Entry 4PXI (X-ray diffraction, 3.20 A resolution); this record covers chains C and E of the 6 polymer chains in the assembly.

[Chain C]
Molecule: CprB
Organism: Streptomyces coelicolor
UniProtKB: O66122 (O66122_STRCH); residues 1-215 here = UniProt positions 1-215
Amino-acid sequence (215 residues; numbered 1 to 215; the number before each row is that of its first residue):
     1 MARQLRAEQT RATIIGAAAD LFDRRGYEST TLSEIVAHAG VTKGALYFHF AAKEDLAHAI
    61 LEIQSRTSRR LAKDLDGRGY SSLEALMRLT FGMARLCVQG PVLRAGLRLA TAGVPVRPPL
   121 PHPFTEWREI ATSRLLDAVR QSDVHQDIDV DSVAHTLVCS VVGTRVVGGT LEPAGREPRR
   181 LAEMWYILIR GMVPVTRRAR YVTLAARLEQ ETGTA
Disordered / not traced: 1-4, 115, 168-174, 213-215
Reported in the primary citation:
  - mutagenesis - C159S: decreased expression
  - binding site for the 22-nt DNA strand: Lys43, Gly44, Phe48
  - binding site for the 22-nt DNA strand (chain E): Thr31, Ser33, Thr42, Lys43, Gly44, Tyr47, Phe48, His49, Lys53
  - mutagenesis - T31A, S33A, K43A, Y47A, F48A: unchanged binding to OPB

[Chain E]
Molecule: 22-nt DNA strand
Sequence (22 nucleotides; row label = number of the first residue in the row):
     1 ACATACGGGA CGCCCCGTTT AT
Disordered / not traced: 1-2

[How chain C and chain E interact]
Contacting residue pairs (17; chain C residue first):
  Leu5(C) with DC6(E), phosphate contact
  Arg6(C) with DC6(E), sugar contact; DG7(E), phosphate contact
  Ala7(C) with DC6(E), sugar contact; DG7(E), phosphate contact
  Thr10(C) with DG7(E), hydrogen bond to the phosphate
  Thr42(C) with DG8(E), hydrogen bond to the phosphate
  Lys43(C) with DA10(E), base contact; DC11(E), base contact
  Gly44(C) with DG8(E), base contact; DG9(E), hydrogen bond to the base
  Ala45(C) with DG7(E), sugar contact; DG8(E), phosphate contact
  Phe48(C) with DA5(E), sugar contact; DC6(E), phosphate contact; DG7(E), base contact
  His49(C) with DG7(E), salt bridge to the phosphate

[Summary]
10 residues of chain C and 7 residues of chain E are in contact; the contacts include 3 hydrogen bonds and 1
salt bridge. Among the polar pairs are Gly44(C)-DG9(E), Thr10(C)-DG7(E) and Thr42(C)-DG8(E). The paper reports
a binding site for the 22-nt DNA strand (chain E) at Thr31(C), Ser33(C) and Thr42(C) among others; C159S of
chain C reduces expression; 6 substitutions were tested in all.
Here chain C is CprB (Streptomyces coelicolor) and chain E is a 22-nt DNA strand. Entry 4PXI (Elucidation of
the Structural and Functional Mechanism of Action of the TetR Family Protein, CprB from ...) was determined by
X-ray diffraction.
